Entry 9CEY (electron microscopy, 3.22 A resolution); this record covers chains N and P of the 4 polymer chains in the assembly.

# Chain N
Molecule: 54-nt DNA strand
Sequence (54 nucleotides; numbered -24 to 29; the number before each row is that of its first residue; numbers below 1 keep their minus sign (DA-24 is residue -24)):
   -24 ATTCGAGCTC GGTACCCGGG CATATCTATA GGTTATGAAA TCAAATTACA AATA
Disordered / not traced: -24 to -13, 1-29

# Chain P
Molecule: Maltose/maltodextrin-binding periplasmic protein, Spizellomyces punctatus Fanzor 1
Organism: Escherichia coli K-12
Reference sequence: chimeric construct of P0AEX9, A0A0L0H5U9: residues -375 to -10 from P0AEX9 (MALE_ECOLI) positions 27-392 (UniProt number = residue number + 402); residues 2-638 from A0A0L0H5U9 positions 2-638 (same numbers)
Sequence (1032 residues; each row starts with the number of its first residue; numbers below 1 keep their minus sign (Met-393 is residue -393)):
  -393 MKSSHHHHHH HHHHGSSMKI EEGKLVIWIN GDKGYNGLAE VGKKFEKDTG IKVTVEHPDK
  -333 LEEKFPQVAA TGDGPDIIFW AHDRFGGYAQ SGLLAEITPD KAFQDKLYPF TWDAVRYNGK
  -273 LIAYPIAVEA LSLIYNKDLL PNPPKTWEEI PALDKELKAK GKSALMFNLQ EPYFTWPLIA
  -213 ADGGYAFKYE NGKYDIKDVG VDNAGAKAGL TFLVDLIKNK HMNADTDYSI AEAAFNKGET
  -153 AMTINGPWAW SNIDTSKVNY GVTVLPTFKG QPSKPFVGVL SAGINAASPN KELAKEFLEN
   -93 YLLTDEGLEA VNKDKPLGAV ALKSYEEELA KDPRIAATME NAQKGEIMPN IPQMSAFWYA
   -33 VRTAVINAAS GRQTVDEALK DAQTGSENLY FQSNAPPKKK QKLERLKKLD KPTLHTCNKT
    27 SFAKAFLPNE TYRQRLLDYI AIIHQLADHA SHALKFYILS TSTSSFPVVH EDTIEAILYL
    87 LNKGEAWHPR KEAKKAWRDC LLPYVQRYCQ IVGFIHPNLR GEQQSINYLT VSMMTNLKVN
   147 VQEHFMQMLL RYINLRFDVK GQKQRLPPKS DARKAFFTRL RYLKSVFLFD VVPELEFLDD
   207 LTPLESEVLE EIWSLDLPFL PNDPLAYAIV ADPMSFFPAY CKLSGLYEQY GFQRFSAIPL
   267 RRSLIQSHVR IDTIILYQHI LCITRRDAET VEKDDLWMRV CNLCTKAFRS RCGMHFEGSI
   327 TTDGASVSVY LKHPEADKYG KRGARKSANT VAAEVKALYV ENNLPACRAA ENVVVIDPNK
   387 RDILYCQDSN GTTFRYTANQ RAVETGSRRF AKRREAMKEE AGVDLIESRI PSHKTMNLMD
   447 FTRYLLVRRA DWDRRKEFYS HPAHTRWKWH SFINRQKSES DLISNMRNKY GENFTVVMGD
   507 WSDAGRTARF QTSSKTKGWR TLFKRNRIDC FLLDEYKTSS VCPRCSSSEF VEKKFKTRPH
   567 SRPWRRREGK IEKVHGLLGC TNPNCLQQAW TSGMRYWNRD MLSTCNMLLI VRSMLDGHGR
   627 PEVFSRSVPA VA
Disordered / not traced: -393 to 17, 348-356, 634-638
Differences from the reference sequence: expression tag (-393 to -376); linker (-9 to 1)
Bound ions: Mg2+ site 1: Asp383, Asn385, Asp606; Mg2+ site 2: Asp383, Pro384, Glu541 (shared with 1 residue of chain T); Zn2+: Cys548, Cys551, Cys586, Cys591
Reported in the primary citation:
  - mutagenesis - D606N: increased catalytic activity

# Interface between chain N and chain P
Pairs across the interface (24; chain N residue first):
  DC-8(N) - Arg292(P)  salt bridge to the phosphate
  DG-7(N) - Thr290(P)  phosphate contact
  DG-6(N) - Arg126(P)  salt bridge to the phosphate
  DG-5(N) - Arg96(P)  base contact
  DG-5(N) - Arg126(P)  phosphate contact
  DG-5(N) - Gly127(P)  hydrogen bond to the phosphate
  DG-5(N) - Arg291(P)  base contact
  DC-4(N) - Tyr85(P)  phosphate contact
  DC-4(N) - Lys89(P)  phosphate contact
  DC-4(N) - Trp93(P)  phosphate contact
  DC-4(N) - His94(P)  hydrogen bond to the phosphate
  DC-4(N) - Pro95(P)  phosphate contact
  DC-4(N) - Arg96(P)  hydrogen bond to the phosphate
  DA-3(N) - Pro95(P)  phosphate contact
  DA-3(N) - Arg96(P)  hydrogen bond to the phosphate
  DA-3(N) - Lys97(P)  hydrogen bond to the phosphate
  DA-3(N) - Lys100(P)  salt bridge to the phosphate
  DA-3(N) - Gln129(P)  base contact
  DT-2(N) - Lys97(P)  salt bridge to the phosphate
  DT-2(N) - Gln129(P)  hydrogen bond to the base
  DT-2(N) - Asn133(P)  hydrogen bond to the base
  DA-1(N) - Tyr345(P)  base contact
  DT0(N) - Gly346(P)  hydrogen bond to the base
  DT0(N) - Lys347(P)  base contact
Other interface residues (no listed pair), chain P (19 interface residues in all): Ala92

# Overview
9 residues of chain N and 19 residues of chain P are in contact; the contacts include 8 hydrogen bonds and 4
salt bridges. Polar pairs include DT-2(N)-Gln129(P), DT-2(N)-Asn133(P) and DT0(N)-Gly346(P). The Mg2+ site 1
is built by Asp383(P), Asn385(P) and Asp606(P). The paper reports that D606N of chain P increases catalytic
activity.
Chain N is a 54-nt DNA strand and chain P is Maltose/maltodextrin-binding periplasmic protein, Spizellomyces
punctatus Fanzor 1 (Escherichia coli K-12); the structure, Spizellomyces punctatus Fanzor (SpuFz) State 5, was
determined by electron microscopy (same publication as 9CER, 9CES, 9CET, 9CEU, 9CEV, 9CEW and 6 further
entries).
